PDB entry 4FYY | X-ray diffraction, 1.94 A resolution | chains B and D of the 4 polymer chains in the assembly

== Chain B (and D) ==
Protein: Aspartate carbamoyltransferase regulatory chain
Source organism: Escherichia coli
Notes: chain D of this document is another copy of the same molecule, construct and numbering; everything in this record applies to it too
UniProtKB: P0A7F3 (PYRI_ECOLI); residues 1-153 here = UniProt positions 1-153
Amino-acid sequence (153 residues; each row starts with the number of its first residue):
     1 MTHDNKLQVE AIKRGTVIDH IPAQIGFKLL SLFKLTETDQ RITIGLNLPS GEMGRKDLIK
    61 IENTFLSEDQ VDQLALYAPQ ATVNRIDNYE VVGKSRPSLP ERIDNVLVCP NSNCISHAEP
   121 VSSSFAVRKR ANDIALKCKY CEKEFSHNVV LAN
Unresolved in the structure: 1-6 (chain D: 1-5)
Ion coordination: Zn2+: Cys109, Cys114, Cys138, Cys141
Ligand contacts:
  - CTP (cytidine-5'-triphosphate): Leu7, Glu10, Ala11, Ile12, Val17, Asp19, His20, Leu58, Lys60, Thr82, Asn84, Ile86, Tyr89, Glu90, Val91, Lys94
  - UTP: Leu7, Gln8, Val9, Asp19, His20, Leu48, Pro49, Ser50, Gly51, Glu52, Lys56, Leu58, Lys60
  - UTP (uridine 5'-triphosphate): Leu7, Gln8, Val9, Asp19, His20, Leu48, Pro49, Ser50, Gly51, Glu52, Lys56, Leu58, Lys60
Curated features (UniProtKB/Swiss-Prot):
  - binding site (Zn(2+)): Cys109, Cys114, Cys138, Cys141
From the paper describing this entry:
  - binding site for UTP: Val9, Asp19, His20, Lys60
  - binding site for CTP: Ile12, Asp19, His20, Lys60, Tyr89
  - specificity-determining residues: Lys60 (proposed by the authors, not directly observed)
  - mutagenesis - D19A: abolished binding to UTP (citing earlier work)

== Interface between chain B and chain D ==
Residue-residue contacts (47):
  Leu7(B) - Glu10(D)
  Gln8(B) - Gln8(D)
  Gln8(B) - Val9(D)
  Gln8(B) - Glu10(D)  hydrogen bond (backbone-backbone)
  Gln8(B) - Arg41(D)
  Val9(B) - Gln8(D)
  Val9(B) - Thr43(D)
  Glu10(B) - Leu7(D)
  Glu10(B) - Gln8(D)  hydrogen bond (backbone-backbone)
  Ile12(B) - Gln8(D)
  Gln24(B) - Thr36(D)  hydrogen bond (side chain-backbone)
  Gln24(B) - Thr38(D)  hydrogen bond (side chain-backbone)
  Phe27(B) - Phe27(D)  hydrophobic
  Phe27(B) - Ser31(D)
  Phe27(B) - Thr36(D)
  Leu30(B) - Phe27(D)  hydrophobic
  Ser31(B) - Phe27(D)
  Thr36(B) - Gln24(D)  hydrogen bond (backbone-side chain)
  Thr36(B) - Phe27(D)
  Thr36(B) - Leu46(D)
  Thr38(B) - Gln24(D)  hydrogen bond (backbone-side chain)
  Thr38(B) - Asn47(D)  hydrogen bond (backbone-side chain)
  Asp39(B) - Asn47(D)
  Gln40(B) - Asn47(D)  hydrogen bond (backbone-side chain)
  Arg41(B) - Gln8(D)  hydrogen bond
  Arg41(B) - Leu46(D)
  Arg41(B) - Asn47(D)
  Arg41(B) - Leu48(D)
  Ile42(B) - Ile44(D)
  Ile42(B) - Gly45(D)
  Ile42(B) - Leu46(D)  hydrogen bond (backbone-backbone)
  Thr43(B) - Gln8(D)  hydrogen bond
  Thr43(B) - Val9(D)
  Thr43(B) - Ile44(D)
  Ile44(B) - Ile42(D)
  Ile44(B) - Thr43(D)
  Ile44(B) - Ile44(D)  hydrogen bond (backbone-backbone)
  Gly45(B) - Ile42(D)
  Leu46(B) - Thr36(D)
  Leu46(B) - Arg41(D)
  Leu46(B) - Ile42(D)  hydrogen bond (backbone-backbone)
  Leu46(B) - Ile44(D)  hydrophobic
  Asn47(B) - Thr38(D)  hydrogen bond (side chain-backbone)
  Asn47(B) - Asp39(D)
  Asn47(B) - Gln40(D)  hydrogen bond (side chain-backbone)
  Leu48(B) - Arg41(D)
  Glu62(B) - Gln8(D)
Interface residues without a listed pair, chain B (25 interface residues in all): Glu37, Pro49, Arg55
Interface residues without a listed pair, chain D (21 interface residues in all): Leu30, Glu37

== In short ==
25 residues of chain B face 21 of chain D across their interface; the contacts include 15 hydrogen bonds.
Polar pairs include Gln24(B)-Thr36(D), Gln24(B)-Thr38(D) and Thr38(B)-Asn47(D). Bound to chain B: UTP and CTP.
From the paper: a binding site for CTP at Ile12(B), Asp19(B) and His20(B) among others; D19A of chain B
abolishes binding to UTP.
Both chains are Aspartate carbamoyltransferase regulatory chain (Escherichia coli). Entry 4FYY (E. coli
Aspartate Transcarbamoylase Complexed with CTP, UTP, and Mg2+) was determined by X-ray diffraction, deposited
together with 4FYV, 4FYW and 4FYX.
